PDB entry 7XSP | electron microscopy, 2.89 A resolution | chains B and A of the 3 polymer chains in the assembly

# Chain B
Molecule: RAMP superfamily protein
From: Candidatus Scalindua brodae
UniProt: A0A0B0EGF3 (A0A0B0EGF3_9BACT); residues 6-1722 here correspond to UniProt positions 1-1717 (UniProt number = residue number - 5)
Sequence (1722 residues; each row starts with the number of its first residue):
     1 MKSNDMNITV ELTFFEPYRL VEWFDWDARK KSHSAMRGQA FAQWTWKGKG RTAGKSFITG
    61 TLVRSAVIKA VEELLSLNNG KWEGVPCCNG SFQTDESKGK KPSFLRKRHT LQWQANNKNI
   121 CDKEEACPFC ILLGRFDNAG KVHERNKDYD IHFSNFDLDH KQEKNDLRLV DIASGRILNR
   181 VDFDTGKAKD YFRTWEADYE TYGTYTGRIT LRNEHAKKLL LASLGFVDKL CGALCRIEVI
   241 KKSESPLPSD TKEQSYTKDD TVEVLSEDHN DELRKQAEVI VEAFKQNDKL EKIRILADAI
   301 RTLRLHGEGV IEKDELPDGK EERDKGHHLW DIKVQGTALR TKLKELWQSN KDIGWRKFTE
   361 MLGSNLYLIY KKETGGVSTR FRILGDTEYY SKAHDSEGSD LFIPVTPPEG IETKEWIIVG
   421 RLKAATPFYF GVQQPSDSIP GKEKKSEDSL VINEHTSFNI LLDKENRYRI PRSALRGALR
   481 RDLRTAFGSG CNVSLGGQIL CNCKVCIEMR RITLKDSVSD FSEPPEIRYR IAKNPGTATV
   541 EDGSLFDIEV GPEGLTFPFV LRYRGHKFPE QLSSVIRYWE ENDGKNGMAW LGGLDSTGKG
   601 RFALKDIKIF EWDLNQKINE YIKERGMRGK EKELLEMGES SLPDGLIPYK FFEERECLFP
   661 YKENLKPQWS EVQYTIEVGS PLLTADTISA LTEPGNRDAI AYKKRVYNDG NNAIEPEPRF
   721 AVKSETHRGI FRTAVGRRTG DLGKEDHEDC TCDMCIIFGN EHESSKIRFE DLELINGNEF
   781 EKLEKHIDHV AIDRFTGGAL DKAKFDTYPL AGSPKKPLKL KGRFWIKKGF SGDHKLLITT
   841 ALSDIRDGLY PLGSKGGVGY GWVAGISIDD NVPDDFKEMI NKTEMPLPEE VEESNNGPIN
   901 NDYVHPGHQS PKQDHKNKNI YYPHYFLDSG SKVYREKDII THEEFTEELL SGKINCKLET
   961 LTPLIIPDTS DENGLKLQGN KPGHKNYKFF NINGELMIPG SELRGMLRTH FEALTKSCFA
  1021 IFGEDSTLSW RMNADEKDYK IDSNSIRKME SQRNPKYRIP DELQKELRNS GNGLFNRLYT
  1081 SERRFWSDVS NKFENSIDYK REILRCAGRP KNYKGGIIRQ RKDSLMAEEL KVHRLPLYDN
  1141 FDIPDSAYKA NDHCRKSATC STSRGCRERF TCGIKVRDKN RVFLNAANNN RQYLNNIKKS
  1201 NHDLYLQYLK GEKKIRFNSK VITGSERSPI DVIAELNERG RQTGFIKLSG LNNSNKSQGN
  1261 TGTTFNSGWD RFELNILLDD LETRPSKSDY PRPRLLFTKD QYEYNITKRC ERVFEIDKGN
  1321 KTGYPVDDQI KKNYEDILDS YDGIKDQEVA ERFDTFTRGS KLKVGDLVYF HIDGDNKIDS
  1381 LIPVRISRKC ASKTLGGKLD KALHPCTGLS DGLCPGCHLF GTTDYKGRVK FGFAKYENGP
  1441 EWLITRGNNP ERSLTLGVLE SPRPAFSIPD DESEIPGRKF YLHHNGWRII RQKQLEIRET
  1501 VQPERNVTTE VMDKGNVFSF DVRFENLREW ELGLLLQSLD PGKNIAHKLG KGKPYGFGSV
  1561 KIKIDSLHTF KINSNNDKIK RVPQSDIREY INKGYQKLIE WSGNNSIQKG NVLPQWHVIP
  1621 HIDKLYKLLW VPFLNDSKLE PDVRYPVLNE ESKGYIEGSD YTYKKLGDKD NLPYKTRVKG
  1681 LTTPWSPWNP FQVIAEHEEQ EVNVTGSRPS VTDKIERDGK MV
Disordered / not traced: 1-4, 242-265, 379-386, 393-395, 446-453, 882-896, 1031-1389, 1693-1722
Construct notes: conflict Met1, Lys2, Ser3, Asn4, Asp5
Ion coordination: Zn2+ site 1: Cys88, Cys121, Cys127, Cys130; Zn2+ site 2: Cys491, Cys501, Cys503, Cys506; Zn2+ site 3: His747, Cys750, Cys752, Cys755; Zn2+ site 4: Cys1018, Cys1406, Cys1414, Cys1417
From the paper describing this entry:
  - binding site for the 38-nt RNA strand (chain A): Arg294, Arg323, Tyr367
  - mutagenesis - R37E, Y367A, R382A, R476E, H762A: decreased catalytic activity
  - catalytic residues: Asp547, Asp698, Asp806
  - mutagenesis - D547A, D547A/D698A: abolished catalytic activity

# Chain A
Molecule: 38-nt RNA strand
Sequence (38 nucleotides; each row starts with the number of its first residue):
     1 CUCUAGUAAC AGCCGUGGAG UCCGGGGCAG AAAAUUGG
Disordered / not traced: 1-23

# Chain B / chain A interface
Residue-residue contacts (43):
  Lys292(B) - A31(A)  salt bridge to the phosphate
  Arg294(B) - U35(A)  hydrogen bond to the sugar
  Ile295(B) - U35(A)  base contact
  Lys320(B) - G30(A)  salt bridge to the phosphate
  Arg323(B) - A29(A)  salt bridge to the phosphate
  Arg323(B) - G30(A)  salt bridge to the phosphate
  Tyr367(B) - U36(A)  hydrogen bond to the phosphate
  Lys371(B) - U35(A)  hydrogen bond to the sugar
  Lys371(B) - U36(A)  salt bridge to the phosphate
  Glu454(B) - U36(A)  phosphate contact
  Ser457(B) - U36(A)  base contact
  Phe458(B) - U36(A)  base contact
  Val540(B) - A34(A)  base contact
  Glu541(B) - A34(A)  hydrogen bond to the sugar
  Asp542(B) - A34(A)  sugar contact
  Gly543(B) - A34(A)  hydrogen bond to the sugar
  Gly543(B) - U35(A)  phosphate contact
  Gly543(B) - U36(A)  hydrogen bond to the sugar
  Ser544(B) - A34(A)  hydrogen bond to the sugar
  Leu545(B) - U35(A)  base contact
  Leu545(B) - U36(A)  sugar contact
  Phe546(B) - U36(A)  base contact
  Asp698(B) - G30(A)  base contact
  Glu761(B) - G38(A)  base contact
  Ala799(B) - G27(A)  base contact
  Leu800(B) - C28(A)  hydrogen bond to the sugar
  Asp801(B) - C28(A)  sugar contact
  Lys802(B) - C28(A)  hydrogen bond to the sugar
  Lys802(B) - A29(A)  phosphate contact
  Lys802(B) - G30(A)  hydrogen bond to the sugar
  Lys802(B) - A31(A)  sugar contact
  Ala803(B) - C28(A)  sugar contact
  Lys804(B) - A29(A)  hydrogen bond to the sugar
  Lys804(B) - G30(A)  sugar contact
  Phe805(B) - G30(A)  base contact
  Thr1423(B) - A32(A)  base contact
  Glu1460(B) - G25(A)  hydrogen bond to the base
  Glu1460(B) - G26(A)  base contact
  Ser1461(B) - G26(A)  hydrogen bond to the base
  Arg1463(B) - G25(A)  base contact
  Arg1505(B) - G25(A)  salt bridge to the phosphate
  Arg1505(B) - G26(A)  salt bridge to the phosphate
  Leu1648(B) - G24(A)  base contact
Also at the interface, not in a pair above, chain B (39 interface residues in all): Lys289, Asp298, Glu321, Lys325, His328, Glu748, Leu1459

# Summary
39 residues of chain B and 13 residues of chain A are in contact, with 13 hydrogen bonds and 7 salt bridges.
Polar contacts include Glu1460(B)-G25(A), Ser1461(B)-G26(A) and Arg294(B)-U35(A). The paper reports catalytic
residues Asp547(B), Asp698(B) and Asp806(B); R37E, Y367A and R382A of chain B, among others, reduce catalytic
activity; 7 substitutions were tested in all.
Chain B is RAMP superfamily protein (Candidatus Scalindua brodae) and chain A is a 38-nt RNA strand; the
structure, Structure of gRAMP-target RNA, was determined by electron microscopy together with 7XSO, 7XSQ,
7XSR, 7XSS and 7XT4 from the same study.
